3CO2 - chains A and B of the 4 polymer chains in the assembly; structure by X-ray diffraction, 2.90 A resolution.

== Chain A (and B) ==
Molecule: Mlotik1 ion channel protein
From: Mesorhizobium loti
Notes: fragment: cyclic-nucleotide binding domain; chain B of this document is another copy of the same molecule, construct and numbering; everything in this record applies to it too
UniProtKB: Q98GN8 (Q98GN8_RHILO); residue numbers follow UniProt; this construct covers 216-355
Sequence (140 residues; each row starts with the number of its first residue):
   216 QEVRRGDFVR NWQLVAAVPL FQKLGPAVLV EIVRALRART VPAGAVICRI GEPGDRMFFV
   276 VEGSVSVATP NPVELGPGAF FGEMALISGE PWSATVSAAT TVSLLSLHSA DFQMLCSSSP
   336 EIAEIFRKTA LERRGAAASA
Disordered / not traced: 216-220, 347-355 (chain B: 216-218, 347-355)
Construct notes: engineered mutation W307 (Arg in Q98GN8)
Swiss-Prot annotation at these positions:
  - binding site (3',5'-cyclic AMP): G297, E298, R348
  - mutagenesis: W227 (W227A: Loss of channel activity), R348 (R348A: Loss of cAMP binding. Loss of channel activity)
From the paper describing this entry:
  - conformationally variable residues (domain motion, helix shift, loop rearrangement, side-chain flip): F236, E298, M299, L301, F327, L330, F341
  - contacts within the chain: G266-W307 (backbone contact), L301-F327

== Chain A / chain B interface ==
Contacting residue pairs (10; chain A residue first):
  F223(A) - P241(B)  hydrophobic
  V224(A) - V224(B)  hydrophobic
  V224(A) - W227(B)  hydrophobic
  V224(A) - Q228(B)
  W227(A) - R220(B)
  W227(A) - V224(B)  hydrophobic
  P241(A) - F223(B)  hydrophobic
  V245(A) - P241(B)  hydrophobic
  V245(A) - V245(B)  hydrophobic
  E246(A) - A242(B)
Other interface residues (no listed pair), chain A (7 interface residues in all): A242

== In short ==
7 residues of chain A and 8 residues of chain B are in contact. Curated annotation (UniProt) lists 3 residues
binding 3',5'-cyclic AMP and 2 mutagenesis sites on chain A. From the paper: conformational variability at
F236(A), E298(A) and M299(A) among others; contacts within the chain involving G266(A), W307(A) and L301(A)
among others.
Both chains are Mlotik1 ion channel protein (Mesorhizobium loti). Entry 3CO2 (Mlotik1 ion channel
cyclic-nucleotide binding domain mutant) was determined by X-ray diffraction together with 3CL1 and 3CLP from
the same study.
